5ERO - chains B and C of the 3 polymer chains in the assembly; structure by X-ray diffraction, 2.55 A resolution.

[Chain B (and C)]
Molecule: Fusicoccadiene synthase
Organism: Phomopsis amygdali
Notes: EC 2.5.1.29; fragment: Geranylgeranyl diphosphate synthase, residues 382-719; chain C of this document is another copy of the same molecule, construct and numbering; everything in this record applies to it too
Reference sequence: A2PZA5 (FUSS_PHOAM); numbering as in UniProt (aligned over 389-719)
Sequence (349 residues; row label = number of the first residue in the row):
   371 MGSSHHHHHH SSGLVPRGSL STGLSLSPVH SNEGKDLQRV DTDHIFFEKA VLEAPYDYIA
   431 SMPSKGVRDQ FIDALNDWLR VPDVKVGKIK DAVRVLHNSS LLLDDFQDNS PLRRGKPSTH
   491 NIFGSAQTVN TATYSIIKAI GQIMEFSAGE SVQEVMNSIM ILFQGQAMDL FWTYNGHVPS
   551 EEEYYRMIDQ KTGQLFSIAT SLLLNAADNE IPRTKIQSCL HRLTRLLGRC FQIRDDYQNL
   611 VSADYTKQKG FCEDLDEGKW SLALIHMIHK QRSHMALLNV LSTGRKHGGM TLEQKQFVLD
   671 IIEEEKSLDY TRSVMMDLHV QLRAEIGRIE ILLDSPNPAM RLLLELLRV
Not modelled in the structure: 371-413, 521-523, 717-719 (chain C: 371-414, 639-642, 718-719)
Differences from the reference sequence: initiating methionine (371); expression tag (372-388)
UniProt features mapped onto this chain:
  - binding site (isopentenyl diphosphate): Lys-435, Arg-438, His-467, Arg-484
  - binding site (Mg(2+)): Asp-474, Asp-478
  - binding site (dimethylallyl diphosphate): Arg-483, Lys-561, Thr-562, Gln-602, Asn-609, Lys-619, Lys-629
  - mutagenesis: Asp-474 (D474A: Abolishes prenyl transferase activity)
Bound ions: Co2+ site 1: Asp-447, Asp-453; Co2+ site 2: Asp-474, Asp-478 (together with pamidronate); Co2+ site 3: Asp-605 (together with pamidronate)
Small-molecule neighbours: pamidronate (210): Leu-471, Asp-474, Asp-475, Asp-478, Arg-483, Lys-561, Thr-562, Gln-602, Asp-605, Asp-606, Lys-619, Glu-627, Lys-629
Reported in the primary citation:
  - binding site for pamidronate: Arg-483, Lys-561, Lys-619, Lys-629
  - mutagenesis - D474A: abolished catalytic activity

[How chain B and chain C interact]
Contacting residue pairs (20):
  Phe-541(B) with Met-645(C), hydrophobic; Leu-648(C), hydrophobic; Asn-649(C)
  Tyr-544(B) with Asn-649(C); Ser-652(C); Thr-653(C), hydrogen bond; Lys-656(C)
  Asn-545(B) with Leu-648(C); Asn-649(C), hydrogen bond; Ser-652(C), hydrogen bond; Arg-655(C)
  Leu-648(B) with Phe-541(C), hydrophobic; Asn-545(C)
  Asn-649(B) with Tyr-544(C); Asn-545(C), hydrogen bond
  Ser-652(B) with Tyr-544(C); Asn-545(C), hydrogen bond
  Thr-653(B) with Tyr-544(C), hydrogen bond
  Arg-655(B) with Lys-656(C)
  Lys-656(B) with Lys-656(C)
Interface residues without a listed pair, chain B (10 interface residues in all): Thr-543

[In short]
The chain B/chain C interface involves 10 residues from each chain, with 6 hydrogen bonds. Among the polar
pairs are Tyr-544(B)/Thr-653(C), Asn-545(B)/Asn-649(C) and Asn-545(B)/Ser-652(C). Chain B binds pamidronate.
From the paper: a binding site for pamidronate at Arg-483(B), Lys-561(B) and Lys-619(B) among others; D474A of
chain B abolishes catalytic activity.
Chain B and chain C are both Fusicoccadiene synthase (Phomopsis amygdali); the structure, Crystal structure of
elongation domain of Phomopsis amygdali fusicoccadiene synthase complexed with cobalt ions and pamidronate,
was determined by X-ray diffraction together with 5ER8, 5ERM and 5ERN from the same study.
